4G6J - chains A and L of the 3 polymer chains in the assembly; structure by X-ray diffraction, 2.03 A resolution.

Chain A:
Name: Interleukin-1 beta
Notes: fragment: human interleukin-1beta
Reference sequence: P01584 (IL1B_HUMAN); residues 1-153 here correspond to UniProt positions 117-269 (UniProt number = residue number + 116)
Chain sequence (158 residues; numbered 0 to 157; the number before each row is that of its first residue; numbering starts at 0):
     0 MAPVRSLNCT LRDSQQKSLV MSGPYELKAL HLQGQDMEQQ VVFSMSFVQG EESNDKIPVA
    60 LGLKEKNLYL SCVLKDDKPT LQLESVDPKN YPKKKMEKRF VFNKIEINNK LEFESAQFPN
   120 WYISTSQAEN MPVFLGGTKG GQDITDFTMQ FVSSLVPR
Disordered / not traced: 0-3, 153-157
Sequence notes: expression tag (0, 154-157)
UniProt features mapped onto this chain:
  - motif: F112 to S125 (Involved in interaction with TMED10 C-terminus)
  - site: R4 (Involved in receptor binding), K55 (Important for interaction with integrin), K63 (Important for interaction with integrin), K65 (Important for interaction with integrin), K74 (Important for interaction with integrin), K88 (Important for interaction with integrin)

Chain L:
Name: light chain of antibody binding fragment of canakinumab
Notes: fragment: light chain of antibody binding fragment of canakinumab; antibody fragment or engineered binder
Chain sequence (212 residues; each row starts with the number of its first residue):
     1 EIVLTQSPDF QSVTPKEKVT ITCRASQSIG SSLHWYQQKP DQSPKLLIKY ASQSFSGVPS
    61 RFSGSGSGTD FTLTINSLEA EDAAAYYCHQ SSSLPFTFGP GTKVDIKRTV AAPSVFIFPP
   121 SDEQLKSGTA SVVCLLNNFY PREAKVQWKV DNALQSGNSQ ESVTEQDSKD STYSLSSTLT
   181 LSKADYEKHK VYACEVTHQG LSSPVTKSFN RG
Disulfides: C23-C88, C134-C194

How chain A and chain L interact:
Residue-residue contacts (12):
  P23(A) with L94(L), hydrophobic
  E64(A) with S32(L), hydrogen bond (backbone-side chain); Y50(L), hydrogen bond; S92(L)
  K65(A) with S91(L), hydrogen bond (side chain-backbone); S92(L); F96(L)
  N66(A) with S92(L), hydrogen bond (backbone-backbone); S93(L)
  D86(A) with Q27(L)
  P87(A) with S28(L)
  K88(A) with S28(L)
Also at the interface, not in a pair above, chain A (8 interface residues in all): K63
Also at the interface, not in a pair above, chain L (10 interface residues in all): S31

In short:
Chain A and chain L form an interface of 8 and 10 residues respectively, with 4 hydrogen bonds. Polar contacts
include E64(A)-S32(L), E64(A)-Y50(L) and K65(A)-S91(L).
Here chain A is Interleukin-1 beta and chain L is light chain of antibody binding fragment of canakinumab.
Entry 4G6J (Crystal structure of human IL-1beta in complex with the therapeutic antibody binding fragment of
canakinumab) was determined by X-ray diffraction (same publication as 4G5Z, 4G6K and 4G6M).
